5YLZ - chains F and K of the 43 polymer chains in the assembly; structure by electron microscopy, 3.60 A resolution.

[Chain F]
Molecule: U2 snRNA
Organism: Saccharomyces cerevisiae S288c
Sequence (1175 nucleotides; numbered 1 to 1175; the number before each row is that of its first residue):
     1 ACGAAUCUCUUUGCCUUUUGGCUUAGAUCAAGUGUAGUAUCUGUUCUUUU
    51 CAGUGUAACAACUGAAAUGACCUCAAUGAGGCUCAUUACCUUUUAAUUUG
   101 UUACAAUACACAUUUUUUGGCACCCAAAAUAAUAAAAUGGACGGGAAGAG
   151 ACUUUUUAAGCAAGUUGUUUUCCGCUAAUGUCAGGUCUCACUACUUUUUG
   201 CUGCUAUUUUUCUUCGCUCAUGGUUUCUUCAUAAGGCGUUUUUAUGAUGG
   251 UUUUUCGAAAUUGGUUUUUGAGACGACGGUUGCUCAAGGUUAUUGUUUUU
   301 GUUUUCUUCUGGUUGUUUUCUAUUUUCUUUUUUUUAGCUUUCUGUUUCUC
   351 CCUUAGUUUGGCUUUUUGCUUCAUACUCUUCCCUGUCUUUCCGAGCCGUU
   401 UAUGUCCAACGCGGGAUUUGGUUUUUCUUUAUCGAUGGGAAGAAAUGGUG
   451 CUAUAGUAGGUUGGGAGAUAAUAUUUAUGGUAUGGGGUGCUAGUGCGGAU
   501 GGGGCGCUCUUAUUGUUGAUUUCUUCGCUCGUCUUCUUUUUCUGGUGGCG
   551 CUGCAAGAGGAAGUUUUUCGACUUUGUUAUGAUUUUUGGUUUGCAAGGAA
   601 AGGUGUCUUACGAUUCUUUUUUUGAUGUAAUAGGAUAAGCUUGCUUAUCC
   651 CCCAAGUAUCGGCCAAAGUUGUUGAUUUUCCUUUUGAAGUGUCCUCGGUU
   701 UGAGGGGGUGUAGGGUGGGGUUGGUCUACAAUAAGAGUGUUCCAUUGUUA
   751 ACGUGCUGGCGUCUUUUACUAUAUUUUUUUUCCCAGUUUAUUUUGUGCUU
   801 AUUUUCUCAUUGAGGAGAAGGAGCUCUUCUCGCAGGAUAUAAAUGGAGGU
   851 UUGCUAAAGGGGAGGAGAUGUGUUUGUGAGAAUACUGCUGAGAGAGUUCU
   901 GGAAGAGAAAAAAAGGAGGCAAUGGAAGGCGUUUGCUGGGAAAAGAGAAG
   951 AGCCAUGACUGCAUCUGUUGUUUCAAGGCCAGUUUUAUUAACCGCCUAUG
  1001 UCAUAGAGGCGUUUUUUUUGGAGGGAUUUGAAGAAUGCCGGCGGCAUCAA
  1051 GAAACGGACUUGAUGGUUGACGCCUGUUUUUAAAGUUAGAGACGUCGCGA
  1101 CCCUCGCACUUGUGGAGUCGUUCUUGACUUUUACUUUGGUCGCUUGAUGU
  1151 UUCUCUCGUCUUCCCGUUCGCUCUU
Not modelled in the structure: 53-109, 124-1095, 1121-1175

[Chain K]
Name: Pre-mRNA-splicing factor SYF2
Organism: Saccharomyces cerevisiae S288c
Reference sequence: P53277 (SYF2_YEAST); residues 1-215 here = UniProt positions 1-215
Sequence (215 residues; each row starts with the number of its first residue):
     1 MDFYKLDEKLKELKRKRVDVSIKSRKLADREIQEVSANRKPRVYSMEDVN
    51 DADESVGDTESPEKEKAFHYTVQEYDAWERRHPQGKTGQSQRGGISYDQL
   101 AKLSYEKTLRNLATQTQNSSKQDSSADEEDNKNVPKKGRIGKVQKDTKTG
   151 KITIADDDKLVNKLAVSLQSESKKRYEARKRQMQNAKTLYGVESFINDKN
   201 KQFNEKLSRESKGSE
Not modelled in the structure: 1-97, 124-141, 212-215

[Interface between chain F and chain K]
Pairs across the interface (20):
  A4(F) - Thr114(K)  sugar contact
  A5(F) - Arg110(K)  salt bridge to the phosphate
  A5(F) - Thr114(K)  sugar contact
  C7(F) - Lys174(K)  phosphate contact
  C9(F) - Arg181(K)  salt bridge to the phosphate
  G13(F) - Arg209(K)  salt bridge to the phosphate
  C14(F) - Arg209(K)  salt bridge to the phosphate
  C15(F) - Arg209(K)  base contact
  U16(F) - Arg179(K)  hydrogen bond to the sugar
  U16(F) - Gln182(K)  base contact
  U16(F) - Met183(K)  sugar contact
  U17(F) - Asp198(K)  base contact
  U17(F) - Lys199(K)  base contact
  U18(F) - Arg179(K)  base contact
  U18(F) - Lys199(K)  phosphate contact
  U18(F) - Gln202(K)  hydrogen bond to the base
  U18(F) - Phe203(K)  phosphate contact
  U18(F) - Lys206(K)  hydrogen bond to the sugar
  U19(F) - Phe203(K)  phosphate contact
  U19(F) - Lys206(K)  salt bridge to the phosphate
Other interface residues (no listed pair), chain K (14 interface residues in all): Asn111

[In short]
Chain F and chain K form an interface of 11 and 14 residues respectively; the contacts include 3 hydrogen
bonds and 5 salt bridges. Polar contacts include U18(F)-Gln202(K), U16(F)-Arg179(K) and U18(F)-Lys206(K).
Here chain F is U2 snRNA and chain K is Pre-mRNA-splicing factor SYF2, both from Saccharomyces cerevisiae
S288c. Entry 5YLZ (Cryo-EM Structure of the Post-catalytic Spliceosome from Saccharomyces cerevisiae at 3.6
angstrom) was determined by electron microscopy.
